5C8C - chains B and C of the 3 polymer chains in the assembly; structure by X-ray diffraction, 2.50 A resolution.

== Chain B ==
Molecule: VP0
Source organism: Coxsackievirus A16 (strain Tainan/5079/98)
UniProtKB: I3W9E1 (I3W9E1_9ENTO); residue numbers follow UniProt; this construct covers 1-323
Amino-acid sequence (323 residues; row label = number of the first residue in the row):
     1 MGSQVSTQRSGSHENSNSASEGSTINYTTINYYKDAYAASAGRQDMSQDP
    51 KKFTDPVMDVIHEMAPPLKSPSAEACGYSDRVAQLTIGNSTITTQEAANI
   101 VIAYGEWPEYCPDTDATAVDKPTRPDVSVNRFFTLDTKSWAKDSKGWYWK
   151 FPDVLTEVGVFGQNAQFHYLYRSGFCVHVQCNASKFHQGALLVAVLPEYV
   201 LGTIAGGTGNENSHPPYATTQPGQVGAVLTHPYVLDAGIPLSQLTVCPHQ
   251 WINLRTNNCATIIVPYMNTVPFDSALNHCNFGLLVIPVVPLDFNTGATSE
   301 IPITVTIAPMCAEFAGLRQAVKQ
Unresolved in the structure: 1-13, 46-64, 77-81
Reported in the primary citation:
  - conformationally variable residues (order/disorder transition): Met46 to Met64, Gly77 to Arg81

== Chain C ==
Molecule: VP3
Source organism: Coxsackievirus A16 (strain Tainan/5079/98)
UniProtKB: I3W9E1 (I3W9E1_9ENTO); residues 1-242 here correspond to UniProt positions 324-565 (UniProt number = residue number + 323)
Amino-acid sequence (242 residues; row label = number of the first residue in the row):
     1 GIPTELKPGTNQFLTTDDGVSAPILPGFHPTPPIHIPGEVHNLLEICRVE
    51 TILEVNNLKTNETTPMQRLCFPVSVQSKTGELCAAFRADPGRDGPWQSTI
   101 LGQLCRYYTQWSGSLEVTFMFAGSFMATGKMLIAYTPPGGNVPADRITAM
   151 LGTHVIWDFGLQSSVTLVVPWISNTHYRAHARAGYFDYYTTGIITIWYQT
   201 NYVVPIGAPTTAYIVALAAAQDNFTMKLCKDTEDIEQTANIQ

== Chain B / chain C interface ==
Residue-residue contacts (108; chain B residue first):
  Asn15(B) - Gly27(C)
  Asn17(B) - Phe28(C)  hydrogen bond (side chain-backbone)
  Asn17(B) - His29(C)
  Asn17(B) - Pro30(C)
  Glu21(B) - Pro33(C)
  Ile25(B) - His41(C)
  Ile30(B) - Val20(C)
  Asn31(B) - Val20(C)
  Tyr32(B) - Val20(C)  hydrophobic
  Tyr33(B) - Val20(C)  hydrophobic
  Tyr33(B) - Ser21(C)
  Tyr33(B) - Ala22(C)
  Tyr33(B) - Pro23(C)
  Lys34(B) - Pro26(C)
  Asp35(B) - Pro23(C)
  Asp35(B) - Leu25(C)
  Asp35(B) - Pro26(C)
  Asp35(B) - Gly27(C)  hydrogen bond (side chain-backbone)
  Tyr37(B) - Pro23(C)  hydrophobic
  Tyr37(B) - Ile24(C)
  Tyr37(B) - Leu25(C)  hydrogen bond (side chain-backbone)
  Ala38(B) - Val20(C)
  Ala38(B) - Ser21(C)  hydrogen bond (backbone-backbone)
  Ala38(B) - Pro23(C)
  Ser40(B) - Asp18(C)
  Ser40(B) - Gly19(C)
  Ala41(B) - Asp18(C)  hydrogen bond (backbone-side chain)
  Gly42(B) - Asp18(C)  hydrogen bond (backbone-side chain)
  Leu68(B) - Glu45(C)
  Leu68(B) - Ile46(C)  hydrophobic
  Leu68(B) - Val49(C)  hydrophobic
  Lys69(B) - Arg48(C)
  Lys69(B) - Val49(C)
  Tyr104(B) - Gly38(C)
  Glu106(B) - His35(C)  salt bridge
  Glu106(B) - Pro37(C)
  Asp115(B) - Ile34(C)
  Asp115(B) - His35(C)  hydrogen bond (side chain-backbone)
  Lys185(B) - Ser124(C)
  Lys185(B) - Phe125(C)  hydrogen bond (backbone-backbone)
  Lys185(B) - Met126(C)  hydrogen bond (backbone-backbone)
  Phe186(B) - Ser124(C)
  Phe186(B) - Met126(C)  hydrophobic
  Phe186(B) - Pro205(C)  hydrophobic
  Phe186(B) - Ile206(C)
  Phe186(B) - Gly207(C)
  Phe186(B) - Ala208(C)  hydrophobic
  Phe186(B) - Pro209(C)
  His187(B) - Ser124(C)
  Gln188(B) - Ala122(C)
  Gln188(B) - Gly123(C)
  Gln188(B) - Ser124(C)
  Gln188(B) - Pro209(C)
  Gln188(B) - Thr211(C)  hydrogen bond (side chain-backbone)
  Gln188(B) - Ala212(C)
  Gly189(B) - Ala122(C)
  Ala190(B) - Ala122(C)  hydrophobic
  Pro232(B) - Met66(C)  hydrophobic
  Tyr233(B) - Glu54(C)  hydrogen bond
  Tyr233(B) - Pro65(C)  hydrophobic
  Tyr233(B) - Met66(C)
  Leu241(B) - Met66(C)  hydrophobic
  Leu241(B) - Leu69(C)  hydrophobic
  Ser242(B) - Thr51(C)
  Ser242(B) - Ile52(C)  hydrogen bond (backbone-backbone)
  Ser242(B) - Leu69(C)
  Ser242(B) - Ser98(C)  hydrogen bond (side chain-backbone)
  Gln243(B) - Thr51(C)
  Gln243(B) - Ser98(C)  hydrogen bond (side chain-backbone)
  Gln243(B) - Thr99(C)
  Gln243(B) - Ile100(C)
  Gln243(B) - Gln103(C)
  Thr245(B) - Val49(C)
  Thr245(B) - Glu50(C)  hydrogen bond (side chain-backbone)
  Thr245(B) - Thr51(C)
  Val246(B) - Ile46(C)  hydrophobic
  Val246(B) - Val49(C)  hydrophobic
  Trp251(B) - Ile52(C)  hydrophobic
  Trp251(B) - Met120(C)  hydrophobic
  Asn253(B) - Met120(C)
  Asn253(B) - Phe121(C)  hydrogen bond (side chain-backbone)
  Asn253(B) - Ala122(C)
  Arg255(B) - Phe121(C)
  Arg255(B) - Gly123(C)  hydrogen bond (side chain-backbone)
  Arg255(B) - Ser124(C)  hydrogen bond (side chain-backbone)
  Arg255(B) - Phe125(C)
  Arg255(B) - Ala127(C)  hydrogen bond (side chain-backbone)
  Arg255(B) - Phe159(C)  hydrogen bond (side chain-backbone)
  Arg255(B) - Gly160(C)
  Arg255(B) - Ser163(C)  hydrogen bond
  Thr256(B) - Ser163(C)  hydrogen bond
  Pro265(B) - Pro37(C)  hydrophobic
  Tyr266(B) - Pro37(C)
  Met267(B) - Pro37(C)
  Asn268(B) - Ile34(C)
  Asn268(B) - Ile36(C)
  Thr269(B) - Ile34(C)
  Val270(B) - Ile34(C)
  Pro271(B) - Ile34(C)
  Pro287(B) - Met66(C)
  Val288(B) - Leu69(C)  hydrophobic
  Val288(B) - Cys70(C)
  Val289(B) - Ala122(C)  hydrophobic
  Val289(B) - Val215(C)  hydrophobic
  Phe293(B) - Pro209(C)  hydrophobic
  Asn294(B) - Gly207(C)  hydrogen bond (side chain-backbone)
  Asn294(B) - Ala208(C)
  Asn294(B) - Pro209(C)
Other interface residues (no listed pair), chain B (56 interface residues in all): Ser16, Ser18, Gly22, Ala39, Gln44, Ile286, Asp292
Other interface residues (no listed pair), chain C (59 interface residues in all): Arg68, Tyr202, Tyr213, Leu217

== In short ==
Chain B and chain C form an interface of 56 and 59 residues respectively, with 23 hydrogen bonds and 1 salt
bridge. Polar pairs include Glu106(B)-His35(C), Asn17(B)-Phe28(C) and Asp35(B)-Gly27(C). The paper reports
conformational variability at Met46(B) and Gly77(B).
Here chain B is VP0 and chain C is VP3, both from Coxsackievirus A16 (strain Tainan/5079/98). Entry 5C8C
(Crystal structure of recombinant coxsackievirus A16 capsid) was determined by X-ray diffraction together with
5C4W and 5C9A from the same study.
